PDB entry 2E2M | X-ray diffraction, 2.60 A resolution | chains A and I of the 10 polymer chains in the assembly

Chain A (and I):
Protein: Probable peroxiredoxin
From: Aeropyrum pernix
Notes: EC 1.11.1.15; chain I of this document is another copy of the same molecule, construct and numbering; everything in this record applies to it too
Reference sequence: Q9Y9L0 (TDXH_AERPE); residue numbers follow UniProt; this construct covers 1-250
Amino-acid sequence (250 residues; each row starts with the number of its first residue):
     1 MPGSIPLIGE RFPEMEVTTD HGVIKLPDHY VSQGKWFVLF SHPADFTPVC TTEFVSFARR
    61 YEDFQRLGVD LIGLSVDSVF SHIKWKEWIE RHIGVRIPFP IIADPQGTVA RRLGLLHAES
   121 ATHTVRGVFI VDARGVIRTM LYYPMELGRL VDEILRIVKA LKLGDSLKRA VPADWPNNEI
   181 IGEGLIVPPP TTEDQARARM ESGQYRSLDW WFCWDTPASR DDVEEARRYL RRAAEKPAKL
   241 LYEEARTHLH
Disordered / not traced: 1-3, 117-120, 244-250 (chain I: 1-3, 117-120, 245-250)
Modified residues: C50 (3-sulfinoalanine; CSD)
Differences from the reference sequence: engineered mutation S207 (Cys in Q9Y9L0)
UniProt features mapped onto this chain:
  - active site: C50 (Cysteine sulfenic acid (-SOH) intermediate)
  - binding site (substrate): R126
  - mutagenesis: C50 (C50S: Abolishes enzyme activity), C213 (C213S: Abolishes enzyme activity)
Reported in the primary citation:
  - post-translational modification sites: C50
  - contacts within the chain: E53-R126
  - catalytic residues: H42, R149 (proposed by the authors, not directly observed)

Chain A / chain I interface:
Pairs across the interface - 18 pairs, chain A then chain I:
  T19(A) - T191(I)
  D20(A) - T192(I)
  D20(A) - E193(I)  hydrogen bond (backbone-backbone)
  H21(A) - T192(I)
  H21(A) - E193(I)  salt bridge
  G22(A) - T192(I)
  V79(A) - T191(I)
  F80(A) - P189(I)  hydrophobic
  F80(A) - P190(I)
  F80(A) - W210(I)
  I83(A) - T192(I)
  I83(A) - E193(I)
  I83(A) - W210(I)  hydrophobic
  K84(A) - D209(I)  salt bridge
  K84(A) - W210(I)
  K86(A) - E193(I)  salt bridge
  E87(A) - W210(I)  hydrogen bond
  R96(A) - R197(I)
Also at the interface, not in a pair above, chain I (9 interface residues in all): W211

Overview:
11 residues of chain A face 9 of chain I across their interface; the contacts include 2 hydrogen bonds and 3
salt bridges. Polar pairs include H21(A)-E193(I), K84(A)-D209(I) and K86(A)-E193(I). The paper reports
catalytic residues H42(A) and R149(A); a modification site at C50(A).
Both chains are Probable peroxiredoxin (Aeropyrum pernix). Entry 2E2M (Crystal structure of archaeal
peroxiredoxin, thioredoxin peroxidase from Aeropyrum pernix K1 (sulfinic acid form)) was determined by X-ray
diffraction, deposited together with 2ZCT, 2E2G and 2NVL.
